PDB entry 7QA0 | X-ray diffraction, 2.67 A resolution | chain A

# Chain A
Protein: Multiple virulence factor regulator MvfR
From: Pseudomonas aeruginosa (strain ATCC 15692 / DSM 22644 / CIP 104116 / JCM 14847 / LMG 12228 / 1C / PRS 101 / PAO1)
UniProtKB: Q9I4X0 (MVFR_PSEAE); residues 1-332 here = UniProt positions 1-332
Sequence (332 residues; each row starts with the number of its first residue):
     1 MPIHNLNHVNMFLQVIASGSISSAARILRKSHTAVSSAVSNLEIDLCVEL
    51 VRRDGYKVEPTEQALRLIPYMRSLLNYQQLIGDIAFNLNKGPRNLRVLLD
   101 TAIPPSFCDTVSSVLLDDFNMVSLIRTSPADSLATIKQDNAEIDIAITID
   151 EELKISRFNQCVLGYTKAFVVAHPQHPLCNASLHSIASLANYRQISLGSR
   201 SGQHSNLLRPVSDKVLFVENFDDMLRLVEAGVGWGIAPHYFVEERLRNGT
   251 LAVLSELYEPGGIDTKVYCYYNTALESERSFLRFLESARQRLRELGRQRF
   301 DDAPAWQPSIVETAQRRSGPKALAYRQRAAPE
Not modelled in the structure: 1-92, 299-332
Curated features (UniProtKB/Swiss-Prot):
  - DNA-binding region: Ile21 to Ser40 (H-T-H motif)
Ligand contacts: 1456 (9ZL; N-[[2-(3-chloranyl-4-propan-2-yloxy-phenyl)-1,3-thiazol-5-yl]methyl]-2-(trifluoromethyl)pyridin-4-amine): Ala102, Ile149, Ala168, Val170, His184, Ser185, Ile186, Leu189, Leu207, Leu208, Val211, Phe221, Trp234, Ile236, Ala237, Pro238, Leu254, Ser255, Tyr258, Ile263, Thr265

# In short
Chain A binds 1456.
Chain A is Multiple virulence factor regulator MvfR (Pseudomonas aeruginosa (strain ATCC 15692 / DSM 22644 /
CIP 104116 / JCM 14847 / LMG 12228 / 1C / PRS 101 / PAO1)); the structure, Crystal structure of PqsR (MvfR)
ligand-binding domain in complex with compound 1456, was determined by X-ray diffraction (same publication as
7QAV and 7QA3).
